Entry 1DMY (X-ray diffraction, 2.45 A resolution); this record covers chain A.

[Chain A]
Name: Murine carbonic anhydrase V
From: Mus musculus
Notes: EC 4.2.1.1; engineered mutation(s): TRUNCATION OF MITOCHONDRIAL LEADER SEQUENCE AND FIRST 21 RESIDUES
UniProtKB: P23589 (CAH5A_MOUSE); residues 25-269 here correspond to UniProt positions 55-299 (UniProt number = residue number + 30)
Chain sequence (248 residues; each row starts with the number of its first residue):
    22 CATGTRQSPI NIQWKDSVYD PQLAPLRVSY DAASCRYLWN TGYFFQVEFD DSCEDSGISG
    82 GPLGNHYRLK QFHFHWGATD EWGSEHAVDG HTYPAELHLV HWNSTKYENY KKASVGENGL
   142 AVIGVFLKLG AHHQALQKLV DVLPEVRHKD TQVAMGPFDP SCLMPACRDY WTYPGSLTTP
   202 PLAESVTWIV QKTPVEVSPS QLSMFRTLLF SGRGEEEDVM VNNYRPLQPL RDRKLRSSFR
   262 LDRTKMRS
Not modelled in the structure: 22-24, 262-269
Sequence notes: variant Met185 (Leu215 in P23589), Met225 (Thr255 in P23589)
Bound ions: Zn2+: His94, His96, His119 (together with 5-acetamido-1,3,4-thiadiazole-2-sulfonamide)
Ligand contacts: 5-acetamido-1,3,4-thiadiazole-2-sulfonamide (AZM): Phe65, Gln92, His94, His96, Glu106, His119, Val121, Tyr131, Ser135, Leu141, Val143, Ser197, Leu198, Thr199, Thr200, Trp209

[Overview]
Chain A binds 5-acetamido-1,3,4-thiadiazole-2-sulfonamide. His94, His96 and His119 form the Zn2+ site.
Chain A is Murine carbonic anhydrase V (Mus musculus); the structure, Complex between murine mitochondrial
carbonic anyhdrase V and the transition state analogue acetazolamide, was determined by X-ray diffraction
(same publication as 1DMX).
